PDB entry 6OCP | X-ray diffraction, 2.35 A resolution | chains A and M of the 18 polymer chains in the assembly

# Chain A (and M)
Molecule: BTB/POZ domain-containing protein KCTD16
From: Homo sapiens
Notes: chain M of this document is another copy of the same molecule, construct and numbering; everything in this record applies to it too
UniProtKB: Q68DU8 (KCD16_HUMAN); numbering as in UniProt (aligned over 22-134)
Chain sequence (113 residues; numbered 22 to 134; the number before each row is that of its first residue):
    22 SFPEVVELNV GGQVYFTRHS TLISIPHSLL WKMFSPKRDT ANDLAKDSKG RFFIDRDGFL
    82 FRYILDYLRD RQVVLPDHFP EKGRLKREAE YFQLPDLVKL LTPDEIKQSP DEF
Unresolved in the structure: 22, 59-64, 125-134 (chain M: 22, 59-64, 124-134)
Curated features (UniProtKB/Swiss-Prot):
  - modified residue: Tyr112 (Phosphotyrosine), Ser130 (Phosphoserine)
Reported in the primary citation:
  - self-association interface (contacts with another copy of this molecule); pairs are residue here / residue on that copy: Val26-Phe74 (hydrophobic contact), Phe74-Phe37 (hydrophobic contact)
  - mutagenesis - D76R, R77D, D78R, R105D: decreased expression
  - mutagenesis - D76R (13.4 kDa): abolished binding to another copy of this molecule
  - mutagenesis - D76R: abolished signaling in response to baclofen

# How chain A and chain M interact
Contacting residue pairs (21; chain A residue first):
  Pro24(A) with Glu111(M)
  Glu25(A) with Arg108(M), salt bridge; Glu111(M); Tyr112(M); Gln114(M)
  Val26(A) with Glu111(M); Gln114(M); Pro116(M), hydrophobic; Val119(M), hydrophobic
  Phe37(A) with Pro116(M); Val119(M), hydrophobic; Lys120(M); Thr123(M)
  Arg39(A) with Ile46(M); Pro47(M), hydrogen bond (side chain-backbone); His48(M), hydrogen bond (side chain-backbone); Ser49(M); Gln114(M), hydrogen bond (side chain-backbone); Pro116(M)
  Arg90(A) with His48(M), hydrogen bond (backbone-side chain)
  Asp91(A) with His48(M), salt bridge
Other interface residues (no listed pair), chain A (10 interface residues in all): Glu28, Thr38, Ser41
Other interface residues (no listed pair), chain M (16 interface residues in all): Lys53, Lys107, Ala110, Leu115

# Overview
10 residues of chain A and 16 residues of chain M are in contact; the contacts include 4 hydrogen bonds and 2
salt bridges. Polar contacts include Glu25(A)-Arg108(M), Asp91(A)-His48(M) and Arg39(A)-Pro47(M). From the
paper: D76R, R77D and D78R of chain A, among others, reduce expression; a self-association interface involving
Val26(A) and Phe74(A).
Chain A and chain M are both BTB/POZ domain-containing protein KCTD16 (Homo sapiens); the structure, Crystal
structure of a human GABAB receptor peptide bound to KCTD16 T1, was determined by X-ray diffraction, deposited
together with 6OCR and 6OCT.
